7Z42 - chains B and C of the 6 polymer chains in the assembly; structure by X-ray diffraction, 2.42 A resolution.

# Chain B
Molecule: RNA-directed RNA polymerase catalytic subunit
From: Influenza B virus
Notes: EC 2.7.7.48
UniProtKB: Q5V8Y6 (Q5V8Y6_9INFB); residues 1-752 here = UniProt positions 1-752
Sequence (772 residues; each row starts with the number of its first residue; numbers below 1 keep their minus sign (Gly-8 is residue -8)):
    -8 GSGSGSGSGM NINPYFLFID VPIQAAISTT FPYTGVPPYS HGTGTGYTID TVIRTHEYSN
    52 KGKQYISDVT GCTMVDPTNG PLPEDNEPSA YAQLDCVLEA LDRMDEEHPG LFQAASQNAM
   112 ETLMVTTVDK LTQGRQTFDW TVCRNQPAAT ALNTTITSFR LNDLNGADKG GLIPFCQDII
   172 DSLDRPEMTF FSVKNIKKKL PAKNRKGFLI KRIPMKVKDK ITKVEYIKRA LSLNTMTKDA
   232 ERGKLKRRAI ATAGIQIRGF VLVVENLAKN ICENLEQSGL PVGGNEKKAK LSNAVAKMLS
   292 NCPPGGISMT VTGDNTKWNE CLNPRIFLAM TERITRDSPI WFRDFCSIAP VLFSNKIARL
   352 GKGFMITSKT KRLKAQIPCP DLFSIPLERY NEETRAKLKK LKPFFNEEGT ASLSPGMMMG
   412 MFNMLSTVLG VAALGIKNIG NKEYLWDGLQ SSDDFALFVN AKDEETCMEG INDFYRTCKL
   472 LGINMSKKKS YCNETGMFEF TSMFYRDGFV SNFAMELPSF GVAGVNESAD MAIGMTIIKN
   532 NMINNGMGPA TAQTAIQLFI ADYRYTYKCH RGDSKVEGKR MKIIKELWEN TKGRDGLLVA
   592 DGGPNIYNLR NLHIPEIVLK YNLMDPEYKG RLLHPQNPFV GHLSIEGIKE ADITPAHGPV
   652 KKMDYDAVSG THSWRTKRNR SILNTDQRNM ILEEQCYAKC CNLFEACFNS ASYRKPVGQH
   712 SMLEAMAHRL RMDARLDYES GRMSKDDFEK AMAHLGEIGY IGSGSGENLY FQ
Not modelled in the structure: -8 to 0, 755-763
Differences from the reference sequence: expression tag (-8 to 0, 753-763)

# Chain C
Molecule: Polymerase basic protein 2
From: Influenza B virus
UniProtKB: Q5V8X3 (Q5V8X3_9INFB); residue numbers follow UniProt; this construct covers 1-770
Sequence (798 residues; row label = number of the first residue in the row; numbers below 1 keep their minus sign (Gly-8 is residue -8)):
    -8 GSGSGSGSGM TLAKIELLKQ LLRDNEAKTV LKQTTVDQYN IIRKFNTSRI EKNPSLRMKW
    52 AMCSNFPLAL TKGDMANRIP LEYKGIQLKT NAEDIGTKGQ MCSIAAVTWW NTYGPIGDTE
   112 GFERVYESFF LRKMRLDNAT WGRITFGPVE RVRKRVLLNP LTKEMPPDEA SNVIMEILFP
   172 KEAGIPREST WIHRELIKEK REKLKGTMIT PIVLAYMLER ELVARRRFLP VAGATSAEFI
   232 EMLHCLQGEN WRQIYHPGGN KLTESRSQSM IVACRKIIRR SIVASNPLEL AVEIANKTVI
   292 DTEPLKSCLA AIDGGDVACD IIRAALGLKI RQRQRFGRLE LKRISGRGFK NDEEILIGNG
   352 TIQKIGIWDG EEEFHVRCGE CRGILKKSKM KLEKLLINSA KKEDMRDLII LCMVFSQDTR
   412 MFQGVRGEIN FLNRAGQLLS PMYQLQRYFL NRSNDLFDQW GYEESPKASE LHGINESMNA
   472 SDYTLKGVVV TRNVIDDFSS TETEKVSITK NLSLIKRTGE VIMGANDVSE LESQAQLMIT
   532 YDTPKMWEMG TTKELVQNTY QWVLKNLVTL KAQFLLGKED MFQWDAFEAF ESIIPQKMAG
   592 QYSGFARAVL KQMRDQEVMK TDQFIKLLPF CFSPPKLRSN GEPYQFLKLV LKGGGENFIE
   652 VRKGSPLFSY NPQTEVLTIC GRMMSLKGKI EDEERNRSMG NAVLAGFLVS GKYDPDLGDF
   712 KTIEELEKLK PGEKANILLY QGKPVKVVKR KRYSALSNDI SQGIKRQRMT VESMGWALSG
   772 WSHPQFEKGS GSENLYFQ
Not modelled in the structure: -8 to 0, 421-430, 483-494, 741-789
Differences from the reference sequence: expression tag (-8 to 0, 771-789)
Reported in the primary citation:
  - conformationally variable residues (side-chain flip): Trp553, Met572, Trp575

# How chain B and chain C interact
Pairs across the interface - 265 pairs, chain B then chain C:
  Asp11(B) with Met674(C)
  Pro13(B) with Met674(C)
  Tyr30(B) with Asn44(C), hydrogen bond
  Gln104(B) with Glu419(C)
  Ala105(B) with Glu419(C)
  Asp120(B) with Asn31(C)
  Thr123(B) with Lys35(C), hydrogen bond
  Gln127(B) with Ile41(C)
  Arg135(B) with Arg40(C)
  Gln137(B) with Thr38(C)
  Pro138(B) with Asn37(C)
  Ala140(B) with Ile32(C); Lys35(C)
  Thr141(B) with Phe36(C); Asn37(C), hydrogen bond (side chain-backbone); Thr38(C)
  Leu143(B) with Ile32(C), hydrophobic
  Asn144(B) with Ile33(C); Phe36(C)
  Ile147(B) with Ile32(C), hydrophobic
  Arg151(B) with Gln24(C), hydrogen bond (side chain-backbone); Gln29(C), hydrogen bond
  Ala158(B) with Gln29(C)
  Asp159(B) with Thr26(C); Gln29(C), hydrogen bond
  Gly161(B) with Asp28(C)
  Asn276(B) with Arg144(C); Phe219(C), hydrogen bond (side chain-backbone); Leu220(C); Pro221(C)
  Glu277(B) with Arg146(C), salt bridge; Phe219(C)
  Lys279(B) with Arg144(C)
  Ala287(B) with Gly646(C); Glu647(C)
  Ser291(B) with Gly646(C)
  Ile298(B) with Gln732(C)
  Glu485(B) with Lys654(C), salt bridge
  Asp498(B) with Pro657(C)
  Val513(B) with Ser46(C)
  Ala514(B) with Pro45(C); Ser46(C), hydrogen bond (backbone-backbone)
  Gly515(B) with Pro45(C); Met49(C)
  Val516(B) with Met49(C)
  Lys530(B) with His235(C)
  Met533(B) with His235(C)
  Ile534(B) with Arg142(C), hydrogen bond (backbone-side chain); Pro221(C); Leu234(C), hydrophobic; His235(C)
  Asn535(B) with Leu220(C); Pro221(C)
  Asp553(B) with Lys50(C), salt bridge
  Thr557(B) with Lys50(C), hydrogen bond; Met53(C)
  Tyr558(B) with Met49(C); Met53(C), hydrophobic; Ile95(C)
  Lys559(B) with Met53(C)
  Lys570(B) with Ile77(C)
  Arg571(B) with Ile95(C); Val98(C); Thr99(C), hydrogen bond
  Lys573(B) with Lys75(C), hydrogen bond (side chain-backbone); Ile77(C)
  Ile574(B) with Ala96(C); Thr99(C); Trp100(C); Thr103(C)
  Ile575(B) with Thr99(C)
  Glu577(B) with Tyr74(C), hydrogen bond; Lys75(C), salt bridge; Tyr104(C), hydrogen bond
  Leu578(B) with Asn102(C); Thr103(C)
  Asn581(B) with Tyr104(C), hydrogen bond
  Asp592(B) with Asn102(C), hydrogen bond
  Leu600(B) with His235(C), hydrogen bond (backbone-side chain); Cys236(C)
  Arg601(B) with Leu127(C); Trp132(C); Met233(C); Cys236(C)
  Asn602(B) with Leu127(C)
  His604(B) with Arg123(C), hydrogen bond (backbone-side chain); Glu232(C); Met233(C); His235(C)
  Ile605(B) with Lys124(C); Leu127(C), hydrophobic
  Pro606(B) with Phe120(C), hydrophobic
  Ile608(B) with Phe113(C), hydrophobic
  Val609(B) with Phe120(C), hydrophobic; Phe121(C), hydrophobic; Lys124(C)
  Leu610(B) with Lys124(C)
  Tyr612(B) with Phe113(C), hydrophobic; Glu114(C); Phe121(C), hydrophobic
  Asn613(B) with Lys124(C)
  Glu618(B) with Ile107(C)
  Tyr619(B) with Asn102(C)
  Lys620(B) with Thr110(C)
  Gly621(B) with Gly108(C), hydrogen bond (backbone-backbone); Thr110(C)
  Arg622(B) with Trp101(C), hydrogen bond (backbone-side chain); Asn102(C); Thr103(C), hydrogen bond (side chain-backbone); Gly105(C), hydrogen bond (side chain-backbone); Pro106(C); Ile107(C)
  Leu623(B) with Asn102(C)
  Leu624(B) with Phe113(C), hydrophobic
  His625(B) with Met66(C); Trp101(C); Pro106(C); Gly108(C)
  Pro626(B) with Asp109(C); Met199(C)
  Gln627(B) with Met66(C); Met199(C)
  Pro629(B) with Leu61(C); Thr62(C), hydrogen bond (backbone-backbone); Ala67(C); Ile70(C), hydrophobic; Trp101(C)
  Phe630(B) with Ala60(C); Ile70(C), hydrophobic; Ala97(C); Val98(C), hydrophobic; Trp101(C), hydrophobic
  Val631(B) with Thr62(C), hydrogen bond (backbone-side chain)
  Gly632(B) with Thr62(C)
  His633(B) with Arg34(C)
  Leu634(B) with Ile203(C)
  Ile636(B) with Tyr207(C), hydrophobic
  Glu637(B) with Lys35(C), salt bridge
  Ile639(B) with Tyr207(C), hydrophobic
  Lys640(B) with Tyr207(C); Glu210(C), salt bridge
  Asp655(B) with Arg216(C), salt bridge
  Tyr656(B) with Tyr207(C)
  Asp657(B) with Phe120(C); Arg123(C), salt bridge; Tyr207(C), hydrogen bond; Arg211(C), salt bridge
  Val659(B) with Phe113(C), hydrophobic; Tyr117(C)
  Ser660(B) with Tyr117(C), hydrogen bond (backbone-side chain)
  Thr662(B) with Val98(C); Trp101(C); Asn102(C), hydrogen bond
  His663(B) with Val98(C); Asn102(C), hydrogen bond
  Trp665(B) with Met49(C), hydrophobic; Leu59(C), hydrophobic; Val98(C)
  Arg666(B) with Leu59(C); Ala60(C), hydrogen bond (backbone-backbone); Leu61(C); Thr62(C), hydrogen bond
  Thr667(B) with Pro58(C)
  Lys668(B) with Phe57(C), hydrogen bond (side chain-backbone); Pro58(C), hydrogen bond (backbone-backbone); Ala60(C); Met92(C)
  Arg669(B) with Phe36(C), hydrogen bond (side chain-backbone); Asn37(C); Ser39(C)
  Asn670(B) with Ser39(C), hydrogen bond (backbone-side chain); Arg40(C)
  Arg671(B) with Thr38(C); Ser39(C)
  Ile673(B) with Arg40(C)
  Arg679(B) with Thr88(C)
  Met681(B) with Thr38(C)
  Ile682(B) with Thr88(C)
  Glu684(B) with Phe36(C)
  Glu685(B) with Asn37(C); Thr38(C), hydrogen bond (side chain-backbone); Ser39(C), hydrogen bond (side chain-backbone)
  Cys687(B) with Glu17(C); Ala18(C); Val21(C), hydrophobic
  Tyr688(B) with Val21(C), hydrophobic; Ile33(C), hydrophobic; Phe36(C), hydrophobic
  Lys690(B) with Leu12(C)
  Cys691(B) with Val21(C), hydrophobic; Leu22(C), hydrophobic
  Cys692(B) with Tyr30(C), hydrophobic; Ile33(C), hydrophobic; Arg34(C)
  Asn693(B) with Arg34(C), hydrogen bond
  Leu694(B) with Leu9(C), hydrophobic; Leu12(C), hydrophobic
  Phe695(B) with Tyr30(C), hydrophobic
  Glu696(B) with Tyr30(C), hydrogen bond; Arg34(C), salt bridge
  Ala697(B) with Lys5(C), hydrogen bond (backbone-side chain)
  Phe699(B) with Glu173(C)
  Asn700(B) with Phe170(C); Glu173(C), hydrogen bond (backbone-side chain)
  Ser701(B) with Met166(C); Phe170(C); Glu173(C), hydrogen bond
  Ala702(B) with Tyr30(C)
  Ser703(B) with Ile203(C)
  Tyr704(B) with Ser162(C); Ile165(C); Ile203(C); Ala206(C), hydrophobic; Glu210(C), hydrogen bond
  Arg705(B) with Ser162(C), hydrogen bond; Asn163(C), hydrogen bond; Met166(C); Ala174(C)
  Lys706(B) with Asn31(C)
  Pro707(B) with Val27(C), hydrophobic; Asp28(C); Tyr30(C), hydrophobic; Asn31(C), hydrogen bond (backbone-side chain)
  Val708(B) with Val27(C); Asp28(C)
  Gly709(B) with Thr26(C); Val27(C), hydrogen bond (backbone-backbone); Asp28(C), hydrogen bond (backbone-backbone)
  Gln710(B) with Thr26(C); Asp28(C)
  His711(B) with Thr26(C); Val27(C), hydrogen bond (backbone-backbone)
  Ser712(B) with Leu22(C), hydrogen bond (side chain-backbone); Lys23(C), hydrogen bond (side chain-backbone); Thr25(C); Val27(C)
  Met713(B) with Leu22(C), hydrogen bond (backbone-backbone); Thr25(C), hydrogen bond (backbone-backbone); Thr26(C); Ile33(C), hydrophobic
  Leu714(B) with Leu9(C), hydrophobic; Leu22(C), hydrogen bond (backbone-backbone)
  Ala716(B) with Val27(C), hydrophobic
  Met717(B) with Leu9(C), hydrophobic; Leu22(C), hydrophobic
  Arg720(B) with Lys172(C); Glu173(C), salt bridge
  Leu721(B) with Thr2(C); Lys5(C); Ile6(C), hydrophobic
  Asp724(B) with Thr2(C)
  Ala725(B) with Thr2(C)
  Asp728(B) with Thr2(C), hydrogen bond
  Met734(B) with Thr2(C)
  Asp738(B) with Leu3(C)
  Ala742(B) with Leu3(C); Ile6(C), hydrophobic
  His745(B) with Ile6(C); Lys10(C)
  Leu746(B) with Ile6(C), hydrophobic
  Glu748(B) with Lys10(C), salt bridge
  Ile749(B) with Leu9(C), hydrophobic; Leu13(C), hydrophobic
  Ile752(B) with Lys19(C); Lys23(C), hydrogen bond (backbone-side chain)
Interface residues without a listed pair, chain B (164 interface residues in all): Gly101, Val119, Lys160, Lys207, Asp230, Ala280, Leu290, Pro295, Gly296, Glu455, Phe500, Asn517, Glu518, Leu603, Pro617, Asn628, Ser635, Lys652, Asp677, Ala689, Cys698, Lys741, Gly753
Interface residues without a listed pair, chain C (124 interface residues in all): Met1, Glu7, Leu8, Glu42, Lys43, Cys54, Leu79, Lys89, Cys93, Asp159, Val204, Arg218, Leu638, Lys639

# Overview
164 residues of chain B face 124 of chain C across their interface; the contacts include 55 hydrogen bonds and
12 salt bridges. Polar contacts include Glu277(B)-Arg146(C), Glu485(B)-Lys654(C) and Asp553(B)-Lys50(C). From
the paper: conformational variability at Trp553(C), Met572(C) and Trp575(C).
Chain B is RNA-directed RNA polymerase catalytic subunit and chain C is Polymerase basic protein 2, both from
Influenza B virus; the structure, Influenza B polymerase with Pol II pSer5 CTD peptide mimic bound in site 2B,
was determined by X-ray diffraction together with 7Z43 from the same study.
